7RL4 - chains A and B of the 20 polymer chains in the assembly; structure by electron microscopy, 2.86 A resolution.

== Chain A (and B) ==
Name: Major prion protein
Source organism: Homo sapiens
Notes: chain B of this document is another copy of the same molecule, construct and numbering; everything in this record applies to it too
Reference sequence: P04156 (PRIO_HUMAN); residue numbers follow UniProt; this construct covers 23-144
Sequence (126 residues; numbered 19 to 144; the number before each row is that of its first residue):
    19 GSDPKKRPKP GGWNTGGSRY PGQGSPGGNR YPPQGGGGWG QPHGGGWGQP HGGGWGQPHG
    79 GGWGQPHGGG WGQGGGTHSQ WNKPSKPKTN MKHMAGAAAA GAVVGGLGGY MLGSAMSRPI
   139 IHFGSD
Unresolved in the structure: 19-107, 142-144
Sequence notes: expression tag (19-22)
From the paper describing this entry:
  - contacts within the chain: Met-112/Ala-116 (hydrophobic contact), Ala-115/Ala-118 (hydrophobic contact), Met-112/Ala-117 (hydrophobic contact), Val-121/Leu-125 (hydrophobic contact), Ala-115/Val-121 (hydrophobic contact)
  - self-association interface (contacts with another copy of this molecule); pairs are residue here / residue on that copy: Ile-139/Met-112, Met-112, Ala-116, Ala-117, Ala-120, Val-122, Tyr-128, Met-129, Leu-130, Ser-132, Ala-133, Arg-136, Ile-139, Phe-141
  - specificity-determining residues: Ile-139 (proposed by the authors, not directly observed)

== Chain A / chain B interface ==
Pairs across the interface (18; chain A residue first):
  Lys-110(A) with Phe-141(B)
  Met-112(A) with Ile-139(B), hydrophobic
  Ala-117(A) with Pro-137(B)
  Gly-119(A) with Ser-135(B)
  Ala-120(A) with Met-129(B), hydrophobic; Ala-133(B), hydrophobic
  Val-122(A) with Gly-126(B); Gly-127(B), hydrogen bond (backbone-backbone); Tyr-128(B); Met-129(B), hydrophobic
  Gly-124(A) with Gly-124(B); Leu-125(B); Gly-126(B)
  Leu-125(A) with Gly-123(B); Gly-124(B), hydrogen bond (backbone-backbone)
  Gly-127(A) with Val-122(B); Gly-123(B)
  Tyr-128(A) with Val-122(B)
Also at the interface, not in a pair above, chain A (12 interface residues in all): Gly-123, Gly-126
The authors on this interface:
  - pairs named by the authors: Met-112(A)/Ile-139(B) (hydrophobic contact)
  - interface residues, chain A: Ala-117(A), Ala-120(A), Val-122(A)

== Summary ==
12 residues of chain A and 13 residues of chain B are in contact; the contacts include 2 hydrogen bonds.
Main-chain hydrogen bonds include Val-122(A)/Gly-127(B) and Leu-125(A)/Gly-124(B). The authors report a
hydrophobic contact between Met-112(A) and Ile-139(B). The paper reports interface residues Ala-117(A),
Ala-120(A) and Val-122(A); the specificity determinant Ile-139(A).
Both chains are Major prion protein (Homo sapiens). Entry 7RL4 (Cryo-EM structure of human PrP23-144 amyloid
fibrils) was determined by electron microscopy together with 8DJA from the same study.
